PDB entry 7WOQ | electron microscopy, 3.47 A resolution | chains B and D of the 4 polymer chains in the assembly

== Chain B ==
Name: Spike glycoprotein
Source organism: Severe acute respiratory syndrome coronavirus 2
UniProt: P0DTC2 (SPIKE_SARS2); aligned to UniProt positions 1-1208 over residues 1-1208
Amino-acid sequence (1285 residues; each row starts with the number of its first residue; note: 8 numbers in that range are skipped by the numbering (no residue carries them; nothing is unmodelled there); a row labelled like 177A-177E holds insertion residues (177A, then the next letters in order)):
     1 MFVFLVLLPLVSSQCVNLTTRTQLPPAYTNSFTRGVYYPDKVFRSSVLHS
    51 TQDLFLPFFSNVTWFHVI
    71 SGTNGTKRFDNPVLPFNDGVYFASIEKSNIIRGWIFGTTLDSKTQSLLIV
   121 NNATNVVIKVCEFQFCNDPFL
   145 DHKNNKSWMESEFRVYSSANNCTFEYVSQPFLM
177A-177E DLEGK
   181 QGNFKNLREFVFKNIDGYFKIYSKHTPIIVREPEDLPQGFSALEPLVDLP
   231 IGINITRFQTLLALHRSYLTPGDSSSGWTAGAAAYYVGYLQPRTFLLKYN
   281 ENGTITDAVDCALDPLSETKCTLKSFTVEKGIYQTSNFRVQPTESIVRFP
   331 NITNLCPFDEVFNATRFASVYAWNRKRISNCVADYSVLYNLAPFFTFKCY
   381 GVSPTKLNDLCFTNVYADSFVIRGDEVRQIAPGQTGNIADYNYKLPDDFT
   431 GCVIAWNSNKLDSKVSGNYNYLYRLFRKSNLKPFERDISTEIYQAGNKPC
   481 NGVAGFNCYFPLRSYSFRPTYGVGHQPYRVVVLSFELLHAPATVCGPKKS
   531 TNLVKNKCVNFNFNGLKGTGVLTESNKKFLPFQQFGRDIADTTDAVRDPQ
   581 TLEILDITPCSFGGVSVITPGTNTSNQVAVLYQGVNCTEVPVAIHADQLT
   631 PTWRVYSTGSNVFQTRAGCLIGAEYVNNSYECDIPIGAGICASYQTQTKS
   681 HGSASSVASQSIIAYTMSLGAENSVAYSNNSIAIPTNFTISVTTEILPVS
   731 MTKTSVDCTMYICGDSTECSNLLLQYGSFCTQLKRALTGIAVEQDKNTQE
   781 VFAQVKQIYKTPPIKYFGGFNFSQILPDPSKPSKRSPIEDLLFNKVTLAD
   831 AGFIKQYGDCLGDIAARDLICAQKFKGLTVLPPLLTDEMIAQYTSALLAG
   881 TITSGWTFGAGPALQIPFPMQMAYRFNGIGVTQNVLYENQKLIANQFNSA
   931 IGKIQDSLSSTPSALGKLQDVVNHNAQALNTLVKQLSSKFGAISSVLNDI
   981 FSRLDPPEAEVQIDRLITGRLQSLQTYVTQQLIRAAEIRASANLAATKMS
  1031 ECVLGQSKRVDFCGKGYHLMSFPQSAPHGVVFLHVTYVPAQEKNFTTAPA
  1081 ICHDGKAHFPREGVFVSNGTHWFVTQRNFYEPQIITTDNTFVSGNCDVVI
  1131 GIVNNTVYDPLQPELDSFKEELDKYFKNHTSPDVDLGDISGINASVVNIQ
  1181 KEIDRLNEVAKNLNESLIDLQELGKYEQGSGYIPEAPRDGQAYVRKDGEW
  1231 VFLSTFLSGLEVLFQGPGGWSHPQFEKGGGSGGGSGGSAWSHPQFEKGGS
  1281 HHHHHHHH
Not modelled in the structure: 1-25, 71-78, 145-155, 177A-177E, 244-261, 621-640, 677-688, 828-846, 1148-1288
Cystine bridges: Cys-131/Cys-166, Cys-291/Cys-301, Cys-336/Cys-361, Cys-379/Cys-432, Cys-391/Cys-525, Cys-480/Cys-488, Cys-538/Cys-590, Cys-617/Cys-649, Cys-662/Cys-671, Cys-738/Cys-760, Cys-743/Cys-749, Cys-1032/Cys-1043, Cys-1082/Cys-1126
Glycans and other covalent adducts: N-acetylglucosamine (NAG) linked to Asn-61, Asn-234, Asn-282, Asn-331, Asn-709, Asn-717, Asn-801, Asn-1074, Asn-1098, Asn-1134
Sequence notes: variant Val-67 (Ala in P0DTC2), Ile-95 (Thr in P0DTC2), Asp-145 (Gly142 in P0DTC2), Ile-209 (Leu212 in P0DTC2), Asp-339 (Gly in P0DTC2), Leu-371 (Ser in P0DTC2), Pro-373 (Ser in P0DTC2), Phe-375 (Ser in P0DTC2), Asn-417 (Lys in P0DTC2), Lys-440 (Asn in P0DTC2), Ser-446 (Gly in P0DTC2), Asn-477 (Ser in P0DTC2), Lys-478 (Thr in P0DTC2), Ala-484 (Glu in P0DTC2), Arg-493 (Gln in P0DTC2), Ser-496 (Gly in P0DTC2), Arg-498 (Gln in P0DTC2), Tyr-501 (Asn in P0DTC2), His-505 (Tyr in P0DTC2), Lys-547 (Thr in P0DTC2), Gly-614 (Asp in P0DTC2), Tyr-655 (His in P0DTC2), Lys-679 (Asn in P0DTC2), His-681 (Pro in P0DTC2), Lys-764 (Asn in P0DTC2), Tyr-796 (Asp in P0DTC2), Pro-817 (Phe in P0DTC2), Lys-856 (Asn in P0DTC2), His-954 (Gln in P0DTC2), Lys-969 (Asn in P0DTC2), Phe-981 (Leu in P0DTC2); insertion (212-214); engineered mutation Gly-682 (Arg in P0DTC2), Ser-683 (Arg in P0DTC2), Ser-685 (Arg in P0DTC2), Pro-892 (Ala in P0DTC2), Pro-899 (Ala in P0DTC2), Pro-942 (Ala in P0DTC2), Pro-986 (Lys in P0DTC2), Pro-987 (Val in P0DTC2); expression tag (1209-1288)
Residues lining bound ligands: N-acetylglucosamine (NAG; 2-acetamido-2-deoxy-beta-D-glucopyranose): Ile-794, Lys-795, Tyr-796
UniProt features mapped onto this chain:
  - region: Asn-280 to Cys-301 (Putative superantigen), Arg-403 to Asp-405 (Integrin-binding motif), Asn-448 to Phe-456 (Immunodominant HLA epitope recognized by the CD8+), Ser-816 to Tyr-837 (Fusion peptide 1), Lys-835 to Phe-855 (Fusion peptide 2), Asp-1163 to Glu-1202 (Heptad repeat 2)
  - site: Arg-815, Ser-816 (Cleavage)
  - glycosylation: Asn-17 (N-linked (GlcNAc...) (complex) asparagine), Asn-61 (N-linked (GlcNAc...) (hybrid) asparagine), Asn-74 (N-linked (GlcNAc...) (complex) asparagine), Asn-122 (N-linked (GlcNAc...) (hybrid) asparagine), Asn-149 (N-linked (GlcNAc...) (complex) asparagine), Asn-165 (N-linked (GlcNAc...) (complex) asparagine), Asn-234 (N-linked (GlcNAc...) (high mannose) asparagine), Asn-282 (N-linked (GlcNAc...) (complex) asparagine), Thr-323 (O-linked (GalNAc) threonine), Ser-325 (O-linked (HexNAc...) serine), Asn-331 (N-linked (GlcNAc...) (complex) asparagine), Asn-343 (N-linked (GlcNAc...) (complex) asparagine), Asn-603 (N-linked (GlcNAc...) (hybrid) asparagine), Asn-616 (N-linked (GlcNAc...) (complex) asparagine), Asn-657 (N-linked (GlcNAc...) (complex) asparagine), Thr-676 (O-linked (GlcNAc...) threonine), Thr-678 (O-linked (GlcNAc...) threonine), Asn-709 (N-linked (GlcNAc...) (high mannose) asparagine), Asn-717 (N-linked (GlcNAc...) (hybrid) asparagine), Asn-801 (N-linked (GlcNAc...) (hybrid) asparagine) and 6 more in UniProt

== Chain D ==
Name: 16L9 Fv
Source organism: Homo sapiens
Amino-acid sequence (247 residues; numbered 1 to 247; the number before each row is that of its first residue):
     1 QSVLTQPPSASGSPGQSVTISCTGTSSDFGGYNSVSWYQQHPGKAPKLMI
    51 YEVSKRPSGVPDRFSGSKSGNTASLTVSGLQAEDEADYYCSSYAGSNNFD
   101 VFGTGTKVTVLGGGGSGGGGSGGGGSEVQLVESGGGLIQPGGSLRLSCAA
   151 SGFTVSSNYMSWVRQAPGKGLEWVSVIYSGGSTYYADSVKGRFTISRDNS
   201 ENTLYLQMNSLRAEDTAVYYCARGEIQPYYYYGMDVWGQGTTVTVSS
Not modelled in the structure: 1-2, 115-123
Cystine bridges: Cys-22/Cys-90, Cys-148/Cys-221

== How chain B and chain D interact ==
Contacting residue pairs (42; chain B residue first):
  Arg-403(B) / Tyr-32(D)
  Asp-405(B) / Ser-96(D)
  Thr-415(B) / Gly-181(D)
  Thr-415(B) / Ser-182(D)
  Thr-415(B) / Tyr-184(D)  hydrogen bond (backbone-side chain)
  Gly-416(B) / Ser-182(D)
  Gly-416(B) / Tyr-184(D)
  Asn-417(B) / Tyr-178(D)
  Asp-420(B) / Gly-181(D)
  Asp-420(B) / Ser-182(D)
  Tyr-421(B) / Tyr-159(D)
  Tyr-421(B) / Tyr-178(D)
  Tyr-421(B) / Ser-179(D)  hydrogen bond
  Leu-455(B) / Tyr-159(D)  hydrogen bond (backbone-side chain)
  Phe-456(B) / Tyr-159(D)
  Phe-456(B) / Tyr-230(D)  hydrophobic
  Phe-456(B) / Tyr-232(D)  hydrophobic
  Arg-457(B) / Tyr-159(D)  hydrogen bond (backbone-side chain)
  Arg-457(B) / Ser-179(D)
  Lys-458(B) / Ser-179(D)
  Asn-460(B) / Gly-181(D)
  Tyr-473(B) / Ser-157(D)  hydrogen bond (side chain-backbone)
  Ala-475(B) / Phe-153(D)  hydrophobic
  Ala-475(B) / Thr-154(D)  hydrogen bond (backbone-side chain)
  Ala-475(B) / Ser-157(D)
  Gly-476(B) / Thr-154(D)
  Asn-477(B) / Gly-152(D)
  Asn-477(B) / Thr-154(D)  hydrogen bond
  Phe-486(B) / Gly-233(D)
  Phe-486(B) / Met-234(D)  hydrophobic
  Tyr-489(B) / Phe-153(D)
  Tyr-489(B) / Tyr-230(D)
  Tyr-489(B) / Tyr-232(D)  hydrogen bond (side chain-backbone)
  Tyr-489(B) / Gly-233(D)  hydrogen bond (side chain-backbone)
  Phe-490(B) / Tyr-230(D)
  Arg-493(B) / Tyr-32(D)
  Ser-496(B) / Tyr-32(D)
  Tyr-501(B) / Asp-28(D)
  Tyr-501(B) / Gly-31(D)
  Gly-502(B) / Asp-28(D)  hydrogen bond (backbone-side chain)
  His-505(B) / Gly-30(D)
  His-505(B) / Gly-31(D)  hydrogen bond (side chain-backbone)
Also at the interface, not in a pair above, chain B (27 interface residues in all): Ser-459, Asn-487, Thr-500
Also at the interface, not in a pair above, chain D (20 interface residues in all): Gly-180

== Summary ==
The interface between chain B and chain D involves 27 residues on one side and 20 on the other, with 11
hydrogen bonds. Polar pairs include Thr-415(B)/Tyr-184(D), Tyr-421(B)/Ser-179(D) and Leu-455(B)/Tyr-159(D).
Bound to chain B: N-acetylglucosamine.
Here chain B is Spike glycoprotein (Severe acute respiratory syndrome coronavirus 2) and chain D is 16L9 Fv
(Homo sapiens). Entry 7WOQ (The state 1 of Omicron Spike with bispecific antibody FD01) was determined by
electron microscopy together with 7WOP, 7WOR, 7WOS, 7WOU, 7WOV and 7WOW from the same study.
